6UUB - chains AAA and CCC of the 8 polymer chains in the assembly; structure by X-ray diffraction, 3.96 A resolution.

# Chain AAA
Name: DNA-directed RNA polymerase subunit alpha
Source organism: Escherichia coli
Notes: EC 2.7.7.6
UniProtKB: P0A7Z4 (RPOA_ECOLI); residues 1-235 here = UniProt positions 1-235
Amino-acid sequence (242 residues; row label = number of the first residue in the row; numbers below 1 keep their minus sign (Ala-6 is residue -6)):
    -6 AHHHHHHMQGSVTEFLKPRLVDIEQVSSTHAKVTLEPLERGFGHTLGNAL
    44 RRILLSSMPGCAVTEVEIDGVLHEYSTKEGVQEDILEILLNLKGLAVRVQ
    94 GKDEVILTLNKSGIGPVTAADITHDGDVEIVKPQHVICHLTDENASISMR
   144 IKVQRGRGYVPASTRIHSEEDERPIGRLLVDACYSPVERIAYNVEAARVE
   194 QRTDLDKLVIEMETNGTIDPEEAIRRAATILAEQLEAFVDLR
Not modelled in the structure: -6 to 5
Construct notes: expression tag (-6 to 0)
Curated features (UniProtKB/Swiss-Prot):
  - region: Glu162 to Glu165 (Required for interaction with Crp at class II promoters)
  - mutagenesis: Arg45 (R45C: In rpoA112; temperature-sensitive, blocks RNA polymerase assembly), Glu162 to Glu165 (5-fold decrease in CRP-class II promoter-dependent transcription), Glu165 (E165K: 5-fold decrease in CRP-class II promoter-dependent transcription), Arg191 (R191C: In rpoA101; temperature-sensitive)

# Chain CCC
Name: DNA-directed RNA polymerase subunit beta
Source organism: Escherichia coli
Notes: EC 2.7.7.6
UniProtKB: P0A8V4 (RPOB_ECO57); residues 1-1342 here = UniProt positions 1-1342
Amino-acid sequence (1342 residues; each row starts with the number of its first residue):
     1 MVYSYTEKKRIRKDFGKRPQVLDVPYLLSIQLDSFQKFIEQDPEGQYGLE
    51 AAFRSVFPIQSYSGNSELQYVSYRLGEPVFDVQECQIRGVTYSAPLRVKL
   101 RLVIYEREAPEGTVKDIKEQEVYMGEIPLMTDNGTFVINGTERVIVSQLH
   151 RSPGVFFDSDKGKTHSSGKVLYNARIIPYRGSWLDFEFDPKDNLFVRIDR
   201 RRKLPATIILRALNYTTEQILDLFFEKVIFEIRDNKLQMELVPERLRGET
   251 ASFDIEANGKVYVEKGRRITARHIRQLEKDDVKLIEVPVEYIAGKVVAKD
   301 YIDESTGELICAANMELSLDLLAKLSQSGHKRIETLFTNDLDHGPYISET
   351 LRVDPTNDRLSALVEIYRMMRPGEPPTREAAESLFENLFFSEDRYDLSAV
   401 GRMKFNRSLLREEIEGSGILSKDDIIDVMKKLIDIRNGKGEVDDIDHLGN
   451 RRIRSVGEMAENQFRVGLVRVERAVKERLSLGDLDTLMPQDMINAKPISA
   501 AVKEFFGSSQLSQFMDQNNPLSEITHKRRISALGPGGLTRERAGFEVRDV
   551 HPTHYGRVCPIETPEGPNIGLINSLSVYAQTNEYGFLETPYRKVTDGVVT
   601 DEIHYLSAIEEGNYVIAQANSNLDEEGHFVEDLVTCRSKGESSLFSRDQV
   651 DYMDVSTQQVVSVGASLIPFLEHDDANRALMGANMQRQAVPTLRADKPLV
   701 GTGMERAVAVDSGVTAVAKRGGVVQYVDASRIVIKVNEDEMYPGEAGIDI
   751 YNLTKYTRSNQNTCINQMPCVSLGEPVERGDVLADGPSTDLGELALGQNM
   801 RVAFMPWNGYNFEDSILVSERVVQEDRFTTIHIQELACVSRDTKLGPEEI
   851 TADIPNVGEAALSKLDESGIVYIGAEVTGGDILVGKVTPKGETQLTPEEK
   901 LLRAIFGEKASDVKDSSLRVPNGVSGTVIDVQVFTRDGVEKDKRALEIEE
   951 MQLKQAKKDLSEELQILEAGLFSRIRAVLVAGGVEAEKLDKLPRDRWLEL
  1001 GLTDEEKQNQLEQLAEQYDELKHEFEKKLEAKRRKITQGDDLAPGVLKIV
  1051 KVYLAVKRRIQPGDKMAGRHGNKGVISKINPIEDMPYDENGTPVDIVLNP
  1101 LGVPSRMNIGQILETHLGMAAKGIGDKINAMLKQQQEVAKLREFIQRAYD
  1151 LGADVRQKVDLSTFSDEEVMRLAENLRKGMPIATPVFDGAKEAEIKELLK
  1201 LGDLPTSGQIRLYDGRTGEQFERPVTVGYMYMLKLNHLVDDKMHARSTGS
  1251 YSLVTQQPLGGKAQFGGQRFGEMEVWALEAYGAAYTLQEMLTVKSDDVNG
  1301 RTKMYKNIVDGNHQMEPGMPESFNVLLKEIRSLGINIELEDE
Not modelled in the structure: 1-2
Metal / ion sites: Mg2+: Glu813 (together with UTP)
Small-molecule neighbours: UTP (uridine 5'-triphosphate): Glu813, Ser1105, Arg1106
Curated features (UniProtKB/Swiss-Prot):
  - modified residue (N6-acetyllysine): Lys1022, Lys1200

# Interface between chain AAA and chain CCC
Pairs across the interface (60; chain AAA residue first):
  His37(AAA) - Gly1218(CCC)  hydrogen bond (side chain-backbone)
  His37(AAA) - Glu1219(CCC)
  Asn41(AAA) - Gly1215(CCC)  hydrogen bond (side chain-backbone)
  Asn41(AAA) - Arg1216(CCC)  hydrogen bond (side chain-backbone)
  Asn41(AAA) - Thr1217(CCC)  hydrogen bond (side chain-backbone)
  Asn41(AAA) - Gly1218(CCC)
  Arg44(AAA) - Glu1083(CCC)  hydrogen bond (side chain-backbone)
  Arg44(AAA) - Tyr1087(CCC)
  Arg44(AAA) - Gly1215(CCC)  hydrogen bond (side chain-backbone)
  Arg45(AAA) - Glu1083(CCC)
  Arg45(AAA) - Asp1084(CCC)  salt bridge
  Arg45(AAA) - Gly1215(CCC)
  Arg45(AAA) - Arg1216(CCC)  hydrogen bond (side chain-backbone)
  Ser49(AAA) - Glu1083(CCC)
  Leu65(AAA) - Ile873(CCC)
  Leu65(AAA) - Gly874(CCC)
  His66(AAA) - Ile873(CCC)
  His66(AAA) - Gly874(CCC)
  His66(AAA) - Thr927(CCC)
  His66(AAA) - Ile929(CCC)
  Tyr68(AAA) - Tyr756(CCC)
  Tyr68(AAA) - Thr927(CCC)
  Tyr68(AAA) - Lys1057(CCC)
  Thr70(AAA) - Ala729(CCC)
  Glu72(AAA) - Tyr726(CCC)  hydrogen bond
  Gly73(AAA) - Tyr726(CCC)
  Gly73(AAA) - Asp728(CCC)
  Val74(AAA) - Asp728(CCC)
  Val74(AAA) - Ala729(CCC)
  Gln75(AAA) - Val727(CCC)
  Gln75(AAA) - Ala729(CCC)
  Gln75(AAA) - Val771(CCC)
  Gln75(AAA) - Ser772(CCC)
  Gln75(AAA) - Leu773(CCC)
  Asp77(AAA) - Ala729(CCC)
  Asp77(AAA) - Lys755(CCC)  salt bridge
  Asp77(AAA) - Tyr756(CCC)  hydrogen bond
  Asp77(AAA) - Asn766(CCC)
  Glu80(AAA) - Met768(CCC)
  Leu83(AAA) - Arg694(CCC)
  Lys86(AAA) - Asp826(CCC)  salt bridge
  Thr134(AAA) - Val727(CCC)
  Thr134(AAA) - Leu773(CCC)
  Tyr152(AAA) - Gln824(CCC)  hydrogen bond (side chain-backbone)
  Tyr152(AAA) - Asp826(CCC)  hydrogen bond
  Pro154(AAA) - Arg1059(CCC)
  Ser156(AAA) - Arg1059(CCC)  hydrogen bond
  Ile159(AAA) - Glu876(CCC)
  Arg166(AAA) - Ser863(CCC)  hydrogen bond
  Asp174(AAA) - Asp826(CCC)
  Asp174(AAA) - Lys1057(CCC)  salt bridge
  Glu181(AAA) - Arg821(CCC)  salt bridge
  Arg182(AAA) - Asn1090(CCC)  hydrogen bond (side chain-backbone)
  Arg182(AAA) - Thr1092(CCC)
  Ala184(AAA) - Asn1090(CCC)
  Ala184(AAA) - Gly1091(CCC)
  Tyr185(AAA) - Tyr1087(CCC)  hydrogen bond
  Tyr185(AAA) - Gly1218(CCC)  hydrogen bond (side chain-backbone)
  Asn186(AAA) - Glu1089(CCC)
  Glu204(AAA) - Asn1090(CCC)
Also at the interface, not in a pair above, chain AAA (37 interface residues in all): Leu48, Lys71, Asp135, Ala155, Ile168, Val180, Ile183
Also at the interface, not in a pair above, chain CCC (44 interface residues in all): Ser730, Pro769, Tyr872, Val928, Lys958, Ala1055, Ile1082, Met1085, Tyr1213

# Summary
37 residues of chain AAA face 44 of chain CCC across their interface; the contacts include 16 hydrogen bonds
and 5 salt bridges. Polar contacts include Arg45(AAA)-Asp1084(CCC), Asp77(AAA)-Lys755(CCC) and
Lys86(AAA)-Asp826(CCC). Bound to chain CCC: UTP. From UniProt: 6 mutagenesis sites on chain AAA.
Chain AAA is DNA-directed RNA polymerase subunit alpha and chain CCC is DNA-directed RNA polymerase subunit
beta, both from Escherichia coli; the structure, E. coli sigma-S transcription initiation complex with a
mismatching UTP ("Fresh" crystal soaked with UTP for ..., was determined by X-ray diffraction together with
6UTV, 6UTW, 6UTX, 6UTY, 6UTZ, 6UU0 and 11 further entries from the same study.
